7Q05 - chains D and F of the 7 polymer chains in the assembly; structure by X-ray diffraction, 2.08 A resolution.

Chain D (and F):
Protein: Terephthalate 1,2-dioxygenase, terminal oxygenase component subunit alpha 2
Organism: Comamonas sp
Notes: EC 1.14.12.15; chain F of this document is another copy of the same molecule, construct and numbering; everything in this record applies to it too
UniProtKB: Q3C1D5 (TPDA2_COMSP); residues 1-413 here = UniProt positions 1-413
Sequence (428 residues; row label = number of the first residue in the row; numbers below 1 keep their minus sign (Met-1 is residue -1)):
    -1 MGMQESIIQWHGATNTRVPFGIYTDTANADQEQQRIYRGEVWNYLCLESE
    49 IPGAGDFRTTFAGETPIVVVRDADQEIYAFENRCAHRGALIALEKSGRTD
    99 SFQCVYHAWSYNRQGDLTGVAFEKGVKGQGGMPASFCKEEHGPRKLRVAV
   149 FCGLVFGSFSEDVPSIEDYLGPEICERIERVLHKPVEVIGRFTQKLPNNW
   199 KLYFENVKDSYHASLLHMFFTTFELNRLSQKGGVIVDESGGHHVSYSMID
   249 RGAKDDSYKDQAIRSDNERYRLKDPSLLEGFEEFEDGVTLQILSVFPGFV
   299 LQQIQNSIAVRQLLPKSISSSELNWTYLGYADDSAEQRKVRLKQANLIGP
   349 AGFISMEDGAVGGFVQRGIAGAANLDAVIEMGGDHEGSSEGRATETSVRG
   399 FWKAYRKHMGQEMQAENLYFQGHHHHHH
Unresolved in the structure: -1 to 2, 223-226, 247-269, 412-426 (chain F: -1 to 3, 222-226, 248-268, 414-426)
Construct notes: initiating methionine (-1); expression tag (0, 414-426)
Metal / ion sites: 2Fe-2S cluster Fe: Cys82, His84, Cys102, His105; Fe ion: His210, His215, Asp356
Ligand contacts:
  - 2Fe-2S cluster (FES): Cys82, His84, Arg85, Gly86, Ala87, Cys102, Tyr104, His105, Ala106, Trp107
  - terephthalic acid (UB7): Asn204, Val205, Asp207, Ser208, Ala211, Phe218, Ser243, Leu288, Ile290, Ile302, Arg309, Asp356, Arg390
UniProt features mapped onto this chain:
  - binding site ([2Fe-2S] cluster): Cys82, His84, Cys102, His105
What the authors report for this chain:
  - Fe ion coordination: His210, His215, Asp356
  - conformationally variable residues (order/disorder transition): His215
  - binding site for terephthalic acid: Ser243, Ile290, Arg309, Arg390
  - catalytic residues: Arg309
  - specificity-determining residues: Asn224, Ser243, Arg390 (by similarity / conservation)

How chain D and chain F interact:
Residue-residue contacts (64):
  Arg36(D) with Gly369(F)
  Glu62(D) with Ala368(F); Gly369(F)
  Thr63(D) with Gly369(F)
  Pro64(D) with Arg365(F)
  Glu79(D) with Ala370(F)
  Asn80(D) with Gly366(F)
  Arg81(D) with Gly366(F); Ala370(F); Leu373(F)
  Ala83(D) with Val376(F)
  His84(D) with Tyr209(F); Ala375(F); Val376(F), hydrogen bond (backbone-backbone); Glu393(F), salt bridge
  Arg85(D) with Phe18(F); Glu203(F), salt bridge; Asp207(F), salt bridge; Val363(F); Glu393(F)
  Gly86(D) with Phe18(F); Phe362(F); Val363(F); Gly366(F); Ile367(F)
  Ala87(D) with Phe362(F); Val363(F), hydrophobic
  Leu88(D) with Phe362(F), hydrogen bond (backbone-backbone); Arg365(F); Gly366(F)
  Leu91(D) with Phe362(F), hydrophobic
  Val103(D) with Leu213(F); Leu214(F)
  Tyr104(D) with Asn204(F), hydrogen bond; Asp207(F); His210(F); Leu214(F); Val359(F)
  His105(D) with Asp207(F), salt bridge; Tyr209(F); His210(F); Leu213(F)
  Trp107(D) with Tyr209(F), hydrogen bond
  Val118(D) with Tyr209(F)
  Ala119(D) with Tyr209(F), hydrogen bond (backbone-side chain); Leu213(F), hydrophobic; Met379(F)
  Phe120(D) with Ser212(F); Leu213(F), hydrophobic; Met379(F)
  Val124(D) with Ala391(F), hydrophobic
  Gln127(D) with Glu388(F); Gly389(F)
  Gly128(D) with Ala391(F)
  Gly129(D) with Met379(F); Gly380(F), hydrogen bond (backbone-backbone); Ala391(F), hydrogen bond (backbone-backbone)
  Met130(D) with Glu378(F); Met379(F), hydrophobic
  Pro131(D) with Glu378(F)
  Phe134(D) with Glu378(F)
  His139(D) with Arg15(F); Val376(F)
  Arg142(D) with Gly369(F), hydrogen bond (side chain-backbone)
Also at the interface, not in a pair above, chain D (32 interface residues in all): Ala106, Glu121
Also at the interface, not in a pair above, chain F (32 interface residues in all): Leu200, Ile377, Gly381

In short:
The chain D/chain F interface involves 32 residues from each chain, with 8 hydrogen bonds and 4 salt bridges.
Polar pairs include His84(D)-Glu393(F), Arg85(D)-Glu203(F) and Arg85(D)-Asp207(F). Bound to chain D: 2Fe-2S
cluster and terephthalic acid. From the paper: the catalytic residue Arg309(D); a binding site for
terephthalic acid at Ser243(D), Ile290(D) and Arg309(D) among others.
Both chains are Terephthalate 1,2-dioxygenase, terminal oxygenase component subunit alpha 2 (Comamonas sp).
Entry 7Q05 (Crystal structure of TPADO in complex with TPA) was determined by X-ray diffraction together with
7Q04 and 7Q06 from the same study.
